8YL5 - chains C and F of the 6 polymer chains in the assembly; structure by electron microscopy, 3.45 A resolution.

# Chain C
Molecule: SIR2-like domain-containing protein
From: Bacillus subtilis
UniProtKB: A0A162TTM4 (A0A162TTM4_BACIU); residue numbers follow UniProt; this construct covers 1-1005
Amino-acid sequence (1005 residues; each row starts with the number of its first residue):
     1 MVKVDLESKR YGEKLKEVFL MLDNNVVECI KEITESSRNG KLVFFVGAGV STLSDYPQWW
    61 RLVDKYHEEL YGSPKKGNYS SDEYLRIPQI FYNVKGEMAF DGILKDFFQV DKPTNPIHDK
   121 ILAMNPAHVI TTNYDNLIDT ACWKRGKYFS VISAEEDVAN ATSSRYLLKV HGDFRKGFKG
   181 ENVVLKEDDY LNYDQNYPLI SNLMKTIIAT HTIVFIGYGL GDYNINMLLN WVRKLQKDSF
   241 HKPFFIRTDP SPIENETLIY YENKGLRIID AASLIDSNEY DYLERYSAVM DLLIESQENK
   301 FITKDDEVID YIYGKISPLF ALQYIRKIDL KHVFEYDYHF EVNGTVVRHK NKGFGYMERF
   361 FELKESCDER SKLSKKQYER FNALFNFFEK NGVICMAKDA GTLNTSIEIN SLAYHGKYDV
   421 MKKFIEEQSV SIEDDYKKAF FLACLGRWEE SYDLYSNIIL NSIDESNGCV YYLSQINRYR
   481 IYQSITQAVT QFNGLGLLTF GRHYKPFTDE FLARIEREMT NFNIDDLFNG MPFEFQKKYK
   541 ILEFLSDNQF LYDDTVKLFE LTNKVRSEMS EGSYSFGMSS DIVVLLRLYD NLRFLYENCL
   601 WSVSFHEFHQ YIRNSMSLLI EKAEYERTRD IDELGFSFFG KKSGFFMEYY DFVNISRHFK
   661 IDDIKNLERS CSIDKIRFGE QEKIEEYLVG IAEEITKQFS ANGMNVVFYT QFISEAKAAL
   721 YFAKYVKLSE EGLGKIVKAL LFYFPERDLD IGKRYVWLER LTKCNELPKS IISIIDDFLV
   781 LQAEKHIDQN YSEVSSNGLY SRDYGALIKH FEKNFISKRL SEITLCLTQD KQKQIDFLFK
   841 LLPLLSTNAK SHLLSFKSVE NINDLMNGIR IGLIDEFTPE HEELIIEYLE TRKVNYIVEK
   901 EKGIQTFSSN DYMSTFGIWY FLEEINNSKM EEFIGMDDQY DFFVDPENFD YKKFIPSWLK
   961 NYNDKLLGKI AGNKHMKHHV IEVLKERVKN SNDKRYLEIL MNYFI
Disordered / not traced: 1-13
Sequence notes: conflict Ser643 (Leu in A0A162TTM4)

# Chain F
Molecule: DSAD1
From: Bacillus phage SPbeta
UniProtKB: O64191 (O64191_BPSPB); numbering as in UniProt (aligned over 1-120)
Amino-acid sequence (120 residues; numbered 1 to 120; the number before each row is that of its first residue):
     1 MIEIFKDTGA THDLVYHSKI NTFVWDVEFD IVLSDSKELN KCYFVKCFNP YRINGKCDFA
    61 VSSIDIFSEG KRLLIENEFN FKITKAVHVA TSKDVTEIVL HLSERISSPF PIVKEVVYLD
Disordered / not traced: 1-5
Curated features (UniProtKB/Swiss-Prot):
  - site: Phe59 (Interaction with host DSR2)

# How chain C and chain F interact
Contacting residue pairs - 23 pairs, chain C then chain F:
  Glu571(C) - Lys19(F)
  Glu571(C) - Tyr118(F)
  Gly572(C) - Tyr16(F)
  Gly572(C) - His17(F)
  Gly572(C) - Ser18(F)
  Ser573(C) - Tyr16(F)
  Ser573(C) - His17(F)
  Tyr574(C) - Val15(F)
  Tyr574(C) - Tyr16(F)  hydrogen bond (backbone-backbone)
  Ser575(C) - Leu14(F)
  Ser575(C) - Val15(F)
  Phe576(C) - Thr11(F)
  Phe576(C) - Leu14(F)  hydrogen bond (backbone-backbone)
  Gly577(C) - His12(F)
  Asp632(C) - Tyr16(F)
  Asp632(C) - Ser18(F)  hydrogen bond
  Phe636(C) - Tyr16(F)
  Phe636(C) - Asn21(F)
  Phe636(C) - Arg105(F)  hydrogen bond (backbone-side chain)
  Ser637(C) - Arg105(F)
  Phe638(C) - His101(F)
  Phe638(C) - Arg105(F)
  Phe639(C) - Thr11(F)
Interface residues without a listed pair, chain C (13 interface residues in all): Gly635
Interface residues without a listed pair, chain F (14 interface residues in all): Phe23, Leu102

# In short
Chain C and chain F form an interface of 13 and 14 residues respectively, with 4 hydrogen bonds. Polar pairs
include Asp632(C)-Ser18(F), Phe636(C)-Arg105(F) and Tyr574(C)-Tyr16(F).
Chain C is SIR2-like domain-containing protein (Bacillus subtilis) and chain F is DSAD1 (Bacillus phage
SPbeta); the structure, The DSR2-DSAD1 complex with DSAD1 on the same sides, was determined by electron
microscopy (same publication as 8YKF, 8YLN, 8YLT, 8Z18 and 8ZTR).
